Entry 8DPV (X-ray diffraction, 1.48 A resolution); this record covers chain A.

# Chain A
Molecule: Interleukin-11
Organism: Homo sapiens
Reference sequence: P20809 (IL11_HUMAN); residues 11-178 here correspond to UniProt positions 32-199 (UniProt number = residue number + 21)
Sequence (169 residues; each row starts with the number of its first residue):
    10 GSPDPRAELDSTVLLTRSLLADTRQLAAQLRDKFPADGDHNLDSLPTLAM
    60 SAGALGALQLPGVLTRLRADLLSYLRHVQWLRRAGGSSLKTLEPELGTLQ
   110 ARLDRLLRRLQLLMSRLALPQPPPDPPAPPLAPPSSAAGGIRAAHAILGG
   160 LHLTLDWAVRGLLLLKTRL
Sequence notes: expression tag (10); engineered mutation A147 (Trp168 in P20809)
UniProt features mapped onto this chain:
  - region: H161 to R169 (Important for interaction with IL11RA and for the stimulation of cell proliferation)
Reported in the primary citation:
  - contacts within the chain: S53-H86 (hydrogen bond)

# Overview
From the paper: contacts within the chain involving S53 and H86.
Chain A is Interleukin-11 (Homo sapiens); the structure, The crystal structure of Interleukin-11, W147A
mutant, was determined by X-ray diffraction (same publication as 8DPS, 8DPT, 8DPU and 8DPW).
